PDB entry 4ISQ | X-ray diffraction, 2.65 A resolution | chains A and F

== Chain A ==
Molecule: Neurotoxin
Organism: Clostridium botulinum
Notes: fragment: Hc domain
UniProt: Q9LBR1 (Q9LBR1_CLOBO); residues 863-1284 here correspond to UniProt positions 864-1285 (UniProt number = residue number + 1)
Chain sequence (431 residues; each row starts with the number of its first residue):
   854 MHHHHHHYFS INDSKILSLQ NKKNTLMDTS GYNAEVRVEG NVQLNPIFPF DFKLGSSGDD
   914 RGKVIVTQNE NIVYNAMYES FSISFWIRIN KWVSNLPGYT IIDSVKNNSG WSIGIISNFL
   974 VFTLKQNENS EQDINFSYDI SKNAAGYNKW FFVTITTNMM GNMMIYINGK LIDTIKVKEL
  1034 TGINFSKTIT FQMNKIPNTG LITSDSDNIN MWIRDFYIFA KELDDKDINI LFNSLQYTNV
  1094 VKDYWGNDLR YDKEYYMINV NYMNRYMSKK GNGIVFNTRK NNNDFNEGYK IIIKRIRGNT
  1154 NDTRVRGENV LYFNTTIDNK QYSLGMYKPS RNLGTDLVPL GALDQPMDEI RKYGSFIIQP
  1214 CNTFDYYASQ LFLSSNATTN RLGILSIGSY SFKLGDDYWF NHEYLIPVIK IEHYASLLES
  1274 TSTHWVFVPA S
Not modelled in the structure: 854-862, 1052-1059
Construct notes: expression tag (854-862)
Reported in the primary citation:
  - mutagenesis - N1185S: unchanged binding to Synaptotagmin-1 (chain F)

== Chain F ==
Molecule: Synaptotagmin-1
Notes: fragment: toxin binding site
UniProt: P21579 (SYT1_HUMAN); residue numbers follow UniProt; this construct covers 33-53
Chain sequence (21 residues; each row starts with the number of its first residue):
    33 GEGKEDAFSK LKEKFMNELH K
Not modelled in the structure: 33-35, 51-53

== Interface between chain A and chain F ==
Pairs across the interface (29; chain A residue first):
  M1179(A) - L43(F)  hydrophobic
  M1179(A) - F47(F)
  Y1180(A) - F47(F)
  K1181(A) - K46(F)
  K1181(A) - F47(F)
  K1181(A) - M48(F)
  K1181(A) - N49(F)
  K1181(A) - E50(F)  salt bridge
  P1182(A) - F47(F)
  P1182(A) - N49(F)  hydrogen bond (backbone-side chain)
  S1183(A) - N49(F)
  R1184(A) - N49(F)
  N1185(A) - M48(F)
  N1185(A) - N49(F)  hydrogen bond (side chain-backbone)
  D1189(A) - K44(F)  salt bridge
  D1189(A) - M48(F)
  L1190(A) - M48(F)
  V1191(A) - F47(F)  hydrophobic
  V1191(A) - M48(F)  hydrophobic
  Y1206(A) - K42(F)
  Y1206(A) - L43(F)  hydrophobic
  Y1206(A) - K46(F)
  Y1206(A) - F47(F)  hydrophobic
  R1234(A) - K36(F)  hydrogen bond (backbone-side chain)
  L1235(A) - A39(F)  hydrophobic
  L1235(A) - F40(F)
  I1264(A) - M48(F)  hydrophobic
  E1265(A) - F40(F)
  E1265(A) - K44(F)  salt bridge
Interface residues without a listed pair, chain A (17 interface residues in all): L1226, S1228
From the paper, about this interface:
  - residue pairs: K1181(A)-F47(F) (hydrophobic contact), P1182(A)-N49(F) (backbone contact), N1185(A)-N49(F) (hydrogen bond)
  - interface residues, chain A: L1235(A), I1264(A)
  - hot spots on chain A (mutagenesis) - M1179S, V1191S, I1264S: abolished binding to Synaptotagmin-1 (chain F)
  - hot spots on chain A (mutagenesis) - P1182S, L1235S (3-fold): decreased binding to Synaptotagmin-1 (chain F)

== Overview ==
The interface between chain A and chain F involves 17 residues on one side and 11 on the other, with 3
hydrogen bonds and 3 salt bridges. Polar pairs include K1181(A)-E50(F), D1189(A)-K44(F) and E1265(A)-K44(F).
The authors report a hydrophobic contact between K1181(A) and F47(F); a backbone contact between P1182(A) and
N49(F); a hydrogen bond between N1185(A) and N49(F). The paper reports that M1179S, V1191S and I1264S of chain
A abolish binding to Synaptotagmin-1 (chain F); interface residues L1235(A) and I1264(A); 6 substitutions were
tested in all.
Chain A is Neurotoxin (Clostridium botulinum) and chain F is Synaptotagmin-1; the structure, Binding domain of
Botulinum neurotoxin DC in complex with human synaptotagmin I, was determined by X-ray diffraction (same
publication as 4ISR).
